PDB entry 5IJK | X-ray diffraction, 2.50 A resolution | chains X and A of the 3 polymer chains in the assembly

== Chain X ==
Name: peptide PRO-LEU-GLN-PRO-GLU-GLN-PRO-PHE-PRO
Chain sequence (9 residues; row label = number of the first residue in the row):
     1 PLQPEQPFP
Disordered / not traced: 1

== Chain A ==
Name: 1E03 Fab fragment heavy chain
Organism: Homo sapiens
Notes: antibody fragment or engineered binder
Chain sequence (228 residues; row label = number of the first residue in the row; note: 6 numbers in that range are skipped by the numbering (no residue carries them; nothing is unmodelled there)):
     1 EVQLVESGG
    11 GLVKPGGSLRLSCAASGFTF
    35 SNAWFNWVRQAPGKGLEWVGRIKTNTDGGTTDYAAPVK
    74 GRFTISRDDSKNTLYLQMNSLKTEDTAVYYCTTGEPLV
  111A N
  112A H
   112 ITILDYWGQGTLVTVSSASTKGPSVFPLAPSSKSTSGGTAALGCLVKDYF
   162 PEPVTVSWNSGALTSGVHTFPAVLQSSGLYSLSSVVTVPSSSLGTQTYIC
   212 NVNHKPSNTKVDKKVEPKSCD
Disordered / not traced: 142-147, 203-207, 229-232
Disulfides: Cys23-Cys104, Cys155-Cys211

== How chain X and chain A interact ==
Residue-residue contacts (10):
  Glu5(X) - Arg55(A)  salt bridge
  Glu5(X) - Lys57(A)  salt bridge
  Glu5(X) - Ile112(A)
  Gln6(X) - Asn111A(A)  hydrogen bond (side chain-backbone)
  Gln6(X) - Ile112(A)  hydrogen bond (side chain-backbone)
  Gln6(X) - His112A(A)
  Gln6(X) - Thr113(A)  hydrogen bond (side chain-backbone)
  Gln6(X) - Ile114(A)
  Pro7(X) - Asn111A(A)
  Pro7(X) - Ile112(A)
Interface residues without a listed pair, chain X (4 interface residues in all): Pro9
Interface residues without a listed pair, chain A (9 interface residues in all): Trp38, Val111

== Summary ==
The interface between chain X and chain A involves 4 residues on one side and 9 on the other; the contacts
include 3 hydrogen bonds and 2 salt bridges. Polar pairs include Glu5(X)-Arg55(A), Glu5(X)-Lys57(A) and
Gln6(X)-Asn111A(A).
Here chain X is peptide PRO-LEU-GLN-PRO-GLU-GLN-PRO-PHE-PRO and chain A is 1E03 Fab fragment heavy chain (Homo
sapiens). Entry 5IJK (Crystal structure of anti-gliadin 1002-1E03 Fab fragment in complex of peptide
PLQPEQPFP) was determined by X-ray diffraction together with 5IK3 from the same study.
